7PIV - chains B and N of the 6 polymer chains in the assembly; structure by electron microscopy, 2.86 A resolution.

== Chain B ==
Name: Guanine nucleotide-binding protein G(I)/G(S)/G(T) subunit beta-1
From: Rattus norvegicus
UniProtKB: P54311 (GBB1_RAT); residue numbers follow UniProt; this construct covers 2-340
Amino-acid sequence (345 residues; each row starts with the number of its first residue; numbers below 1 keep their minus sign (Gly-4 is residue -4)):
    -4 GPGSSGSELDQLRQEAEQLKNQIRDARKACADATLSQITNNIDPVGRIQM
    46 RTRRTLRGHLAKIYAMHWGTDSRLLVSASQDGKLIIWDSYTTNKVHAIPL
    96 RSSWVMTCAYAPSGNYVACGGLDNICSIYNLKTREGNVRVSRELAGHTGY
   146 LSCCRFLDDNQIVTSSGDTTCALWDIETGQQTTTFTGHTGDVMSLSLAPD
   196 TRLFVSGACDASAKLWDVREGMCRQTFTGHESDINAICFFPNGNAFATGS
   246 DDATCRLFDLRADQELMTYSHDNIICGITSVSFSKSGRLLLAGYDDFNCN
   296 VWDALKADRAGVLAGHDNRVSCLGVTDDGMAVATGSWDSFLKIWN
Disordered / not traced: -4 to 2
Sequence notes: expression tag (-4 to 1)

== Chain N ==
Name: Camelid antibody VHH fragment - nanobody 35
From: Lama glama
Notes: antibody fragment or engineered binder
Amino-acid sequence (134 residues; numbered 1 to 134; the number before each row is that of its first residue):
     1 QVQLQESGGGLVQPGGSLRLSCAASGFTFSNYKMNWVRQAPGKGLEWVSD
    51 ISQSGASISYTGSVKGRFTISRDNAKNTLYLQMNSLKPEDTAVYYCARCP
   101 APFTRDCFDVTSTTYAYRGQGTQVTVSSHHHHHH
Disordered / not traced: 129-134
Disulfides: Cys22-Cys96, Cys99-Cys107

== Interface between chain B and chain N ==
Residue-residue contacts (22; chain B residue first):
  Arg8(B) - Gln120(N)  hydrogen bond
  Lys15(B) - Gln1(N)  hydrogen bond
  Lys15(B) - Gln3(N)  hydrogen bond
  Arg19(B) - Gln1(N)
  Thr184(B) - Thr114(N)
  Cys204(B) - Tyr117(N)  hydrogen bond (backbone-side chain)
  Asp205(B) - Ala116(N)
  Asp205(B) - Tyr117(N)
  Ala206(B) - Tyr117(N)  hydrogen bond (backbone-side chain)
  Glu226(B) - Val2(N)
  Glu226(B) - Gly26(N)
  Glu226(B) - Phe27(N)
  Glu226(B) - Thr28(N)
  Glu226(B) - Tyr32(N)  hydrogen bond
  Glu226(B) - Arg98(N)  hydrogen bond (backbone-side chain)
  Ser227(B) - Pro100(N)  hydrogen bond (side chain-backbone)
  Ser227(B) - Tyr117(N)
  Asp228(B) - Pro100(N)
  Asp228(B) - Tyr117(N)  hydrogen bond
  Asp246(B) - Pro102(N)
  Asp247(B) - Tyr32(N)
  Ile270(B) - Phe103(N)
Other interface residues (no listed pair), chain B (17 interface residues in all): Glu12, Thr223, Gly224, His225
Other interface residues (no listed pair), chain N (16 interface residues in all): Ala101

== In short ==
Chain B and chain N form an interface of 17 and 16 residues respectively, with 9 hydrogen bonds. Polar pairs
include Arg8(B)-Gln120(N), Lys15(B)-Gln1(N) and Lys15(B)-Gln3(N).
Chain B is Guanine nucleotide-binding protein G(I)/G(S)/G(T) subunit beta-1 (Rattus norvegicus) and chain N is
Camelid antibody VHH fragment - nanobody 35 (Lama glama); the structure, Active Melanocortin-4 receptor
(MC4R)- Gs protein complex bound to agonist NDP-alpha-MSH at 2.86 A resolution, was determined by electron
microscopy together with 7PIU from the same study.
